8UTY - chains B and K of the 7 polymer chains in the assembly; structure by electron microscopy, 3.30 A resolution.

# Chain B
Protein: Tubulin beta-2B chain
From: Sus scrofa
Reference sequence: A0A287AGU7 (A0A287AGU7_PIG); residue numbers follow UniProt; this construct covers 1-445
Sequence (445 residues; numbered 1 to 445; the number before each row is that of its first residue):
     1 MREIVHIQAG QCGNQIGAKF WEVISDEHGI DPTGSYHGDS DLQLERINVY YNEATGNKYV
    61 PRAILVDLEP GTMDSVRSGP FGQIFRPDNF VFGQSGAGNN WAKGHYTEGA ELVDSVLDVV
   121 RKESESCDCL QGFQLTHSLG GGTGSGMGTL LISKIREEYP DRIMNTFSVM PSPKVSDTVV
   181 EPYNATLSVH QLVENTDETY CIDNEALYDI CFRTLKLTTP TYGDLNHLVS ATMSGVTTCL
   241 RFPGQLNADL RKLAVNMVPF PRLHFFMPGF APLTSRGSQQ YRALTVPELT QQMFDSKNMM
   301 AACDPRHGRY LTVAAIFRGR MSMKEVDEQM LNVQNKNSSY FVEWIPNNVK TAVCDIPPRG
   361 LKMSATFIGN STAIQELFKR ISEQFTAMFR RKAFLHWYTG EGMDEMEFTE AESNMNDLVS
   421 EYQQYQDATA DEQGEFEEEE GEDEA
Disordered / not traced: 433-445
Residues lining bound ligands:
  - GDP (guanosine-5'-diphosphate): Gly10, Gln11, Cys12, Gln15, Ser138, Gly141, Gly142, Thr143, Gly144, Asp177, Glu181, Asn204, Tyr222, Leu225, Asn226
  - GTP (guanosine-5'-triphosphate): Gln245, Leu246, Lys252
  - taxol (TA1): Glu22, Val23, Asp26, Glu27, Leu215, Leu217, Asp224, His227, Leu228, Ala231, Ser234, Phe270, Pro272, Leu273, Thr274, Ser275, Arg276, Gln279, Arg318, Pro358, Arg359, Gly360, Leu361

# Chain K
Protein: Kinesin-like protein KIF1A
From: Homo sapiens
Reference sequence: Q12756 (KIF1A_HUMAN); numbering as in UniProt (aligned over 1-393)
Sequence (438 residues; each row starts with the number of its first residue):
     1 MAGASVKVAV RVRPFNSREM SRDSKCIIQM SGSTTTIVNP KQPKETPKSF SFDYSYWSHT
    61 SPEDINYASQ KQVYRDIGEE MLQHAFEGYN VCIFAYGQTG AGKSYTMMGK QEKDQQGIIP
   121 QLCEDLFSRI NDTTNDNMSY SVEVSYMEIY CERVRDLLNP KNKGNLRVRE HPLLGPYVED
   181 LSKLAVTSYN DIQDLMDSGN KARTVAATNM NETSSRSHAV FNIIFTQKRH DAETNITTEK
   241 VSKISLVDLA GSERADSTGA KGTRLKEGAN INKSLTTLGK VISALAEMDS GPNKNKKKKK
   301 TDFIPYRDSV LTWLLRENLG GNSRTAMVAA LSPADINYDE TLSTLRYADR AKQIRCNAVI
   361 NEDLNNKLIR ELKDEVTRLR DLLYAQGLGD ITDGAGVKQL EDKVEELASK NYHLENEVAR
   421 LKKLVEFTSA WSHPQFEK
Disordered / not traced: 1-3, 390-438
Sequence notes: engineered mutation Leu364 (Pro in Q12756); linker (394-425); expression tag (426-438)
Metal / ion sites: Mg2+: Ser104, Ser215 (together with AMP-PNP)
Residues lining bound ligands: AMP-PNP (ANP; phosphoaminophosphonic acid-adenylate ester): Arg13, Pro14, Ser58, Thr99, Gly100, Ala101, Gly102, Lys103, Ser104, Tyr105, Lys110, Asn211, Thr213, Ser214, Ser215, Ala250, Gly251

# How chain B and chain K interact
Contacting residue pairs (19):
  Phe260(B) with Lys280(K)
  Arg262(B) with Arg307(K); Asp308(K)
  Met406(B) with Arg169(K); Tyr177(K)
  Glu407(B) with Arg169(K)
  Thr409(B) with Pro172(K)
  Glu410(B) with Arg169(K), salt bridge; Glu170(K), hydrogen bond (side chain-backbone)
  Ser413(B) with Glu170(K), hydrogen bond; Arg307(K), hydrogen bond
  Asn414(B) with Arg307(K), hydrogen bond
  Asp417(B) with Arg307(K), salt bridge
  Glu421(B) with Phe303(K)
  Gln424(B) with Asp302(K); Phe303(K)
  Glu432(B) with Lys294(K), salt bridge; Asn295(K), hydrogen bond; Lys298(K), salt bridge
Other interface residues (no listed pair), chain B (17 interface residues in all): Tyr106, Glu157, Pro261, Asp404, Ser420
Other interface residues (no listed pair), chain K (17 interface residues in all): Arg153, Arg167, His171, Gly291, Trp313

# In short
Chain B and chain K each contribute 17 residues to their interface; the contacts include 5 hydrogen bonds and
4 salt bridges. Polar pairs include Glu410(B)-Arg169(K), Asp417(B)-Arg307(K) and Glu432(B)-Lys294(K). Chain B
binds GTP, GDP and taxol. Chain K binds AMP-PNP. Ser104(K) and Ser215(K) coordinate Mg2+.
Here chain B is Tubulin beta-2B chain (Sus scrofa) and chain K is Kinesin-like protein KIF1A (Homo sapiens).
Entry 8UTY (KIF1A[1-393] P364L mutant AMP-PNP bound two-heads-bound state in complex with a microtubule) was
determined by electron microscopy, deposited together with 8UTN, 8UTO, 8UTP, 8UTQ, 8UTR, 8UTS and 4 further
entries.
